Entry 7R11 (electron microscopy, 3.50 A resolution); this record covers chains D and A.

[Chain D]
Protein: Angiotensin-converting enzyme 2
Organism: Homo sapiens
Notes: EC 3.4.17.23, 3.4.17.-
UniProtKB: Q9BYF1 (ACE2_HUMAN); numbering as in UniProt (aligned over 19-613)
Chain sequence (654 residues; each row starts with the number of its first residue; numbers below 1 keep their minus sign (Met-1 is residue -1)):
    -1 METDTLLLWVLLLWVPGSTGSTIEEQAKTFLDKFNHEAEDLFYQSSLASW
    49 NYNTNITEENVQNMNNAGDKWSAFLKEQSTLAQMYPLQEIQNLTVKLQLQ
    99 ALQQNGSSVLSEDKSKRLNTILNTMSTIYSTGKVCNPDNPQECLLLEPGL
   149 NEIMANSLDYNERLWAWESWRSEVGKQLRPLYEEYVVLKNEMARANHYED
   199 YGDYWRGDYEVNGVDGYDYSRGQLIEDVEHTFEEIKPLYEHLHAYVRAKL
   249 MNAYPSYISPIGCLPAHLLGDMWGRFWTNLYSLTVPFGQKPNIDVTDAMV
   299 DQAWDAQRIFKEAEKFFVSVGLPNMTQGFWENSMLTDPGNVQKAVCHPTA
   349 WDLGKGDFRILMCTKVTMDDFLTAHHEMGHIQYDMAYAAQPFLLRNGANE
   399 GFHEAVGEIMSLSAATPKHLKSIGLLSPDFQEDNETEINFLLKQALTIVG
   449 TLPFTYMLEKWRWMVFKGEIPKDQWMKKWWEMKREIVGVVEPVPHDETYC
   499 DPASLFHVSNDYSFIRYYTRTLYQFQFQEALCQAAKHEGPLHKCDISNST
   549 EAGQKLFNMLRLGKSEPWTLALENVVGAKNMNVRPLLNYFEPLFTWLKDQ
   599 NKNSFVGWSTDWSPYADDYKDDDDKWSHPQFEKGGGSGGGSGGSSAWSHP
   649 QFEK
Unresolved in the structure: -1 to 19, 134-140, 614-652
Disulfides: Cys133-Cys141, Cys344-Cys361, Cys530-Cys542
Covalent attachments: N-acetylglucosamine (NAG) linked to Asn53, Asn90, Asn103, Asn432, Asn546
Construct notes: initiating methionine (-1); expression tag (0-18, 614-652)
Ion coordination: Zn2+ near His374 (its only coordinating residue here)
Swiss-Prot annotation at these positions:
  - region (Interaction with SARS-CoV spike glycoprotein): Asp30 to Tyr41, Met82 to Pro84, Lys353 to Arg357
  - active site: Glu375 (Proton acceptor), His505 (Proton donor)
  - binding site (chloride): Arg169, Trp477, Lys481
  - binding site (substrate): Arg273, His345, Pro346, Tyr515
  - binding site (Zn(2+)): His374, His378, Glu402
  - glycosylation (N-linked (GlcNAc...) asparagine): Asn53, Asn90, Asn103, Asn322, Asn432, Asn546
  - mutagenesis: Ser19 (S19P: Increases slightly the interaction with RBD domain of SARS-CoV-2 spike protein), Gln24 to Lys26 (Slightly inhibits interaction with SARS-CoV spike glycoprotein), Gln24 (Q24T: Increases slightly the interaction with RBD domain of SARS-CoV-2 spike protein), Ala25 (A25V: Increases slightly the interaction with RBD domain of SARS-CoV-2 spike protein), Thr27 (T27Y: Increases slightly the interaction with RBD domain of SARS-CoV-2 spike protein. In sACE2.v2.2; increases interaction with RBD domain of SARS-CoV-2 spike protein ...), Leu29 (L29F: Increases slightly the interaction with RBD domain of SARS-CoV-2 spike protein), Lys31 (K31D: Abolishes interaction with SARS-CoV spike glycoprotein; K31Y: Increases slightly the interaction with RBD domain of SARS-CoV-2 spike protein), Asn33 (N33D: Increases slightly the interaction with RBD domain of SARS-CoV-2 spike protein), His34 (H34A: Increases slightly the interaction with RBD domain of SARS-CoV-2 spike protein), Glu37 (E37A: No effect on interaction with SARS-CoV spike glycoprotein), Asp38 (D38A: No effect on interaction with SARS-CoV spike glycoprotein), Leu39 (L39R: Increases slightly the interaction with RBD domain of SARS-CoV-2 spike protein), 48 further mutagenesis entries in UniProt

[Chain A]
Protein: Spike glycoprotein
Organism: Severe acute respiratory syndrome coronavirus 2
UniProtKB: P0DTC2 (SPIKE_SARS2); aligned to UniProt positions 1-1205 over residues 4-1208 (the alignment contains insertions or deletions, so no single offset holds)
Chain sequence (1284 residues; row label = number of the first residue in the row; numbers below 1 keep their minus sign (Met-27 is residue -27)):
   -27 MGILPSPGMPALLSLVSLLSVLLMGCVAETGMFVFLVLLPLVSSQCVNFT
    23 TRTQLPPAYTNSFTRGVYYPDKVFRSSVLHSTQDLFLPFFSNVTWFHAIH
    73 VSGTNGTKRFANPVLPFNDGVYFASTEKSNIIRGWIFGTTLDSKTQSLLI
   123 VNNATNVVIKVCEFQFCNDPFLGVYYHKNNKSWMESEFRVYSSANNCTFE
   173 YVSQPFLMDLEGKQGNFKNLREFVFKNIDGYFKIYSKHTPINLVRGLPQG
   223 FSALEPLVDLPIGINITRFQTLHISYLTPGDSSSGWTAGAAAYYVGYLQP
   273 RTFLLKYNENGTITDAVDCALDPLSETKCTLKSFTVEKGIYQTSNFRVQP
   323 TESIVRFPNITNLCPFGEVFNATRFASVYAWNRKRISNCVADYSVLYNSA
   373 SFSTFKCYGVSPTKLNDLCFTNVYADSFVIRGDEVRQIAPGQTGNIADYN
   423 YKLPDDFTGCVIAWNSNNLDSKVGGNYNYLYRLFRKSNLKPFERDISTEI
   473 YQAGSTPCNGVKGFNCYFPLQSYGFQPTYGVGYQPYRVVVLSFELLHAPA
   523 TVCGPKKSTNLVKNKCVNFNFNGLTGTGVLTESNKKFLPFQQFGRDIADT
   573 TDAVRDPQTLEILDITPCSFGGVSVITPGTNTSNQVAVLYQGVNCTEVPV
   623 AIHADQLTPTWRVYSTGSNVFQTRAGCLIGAEHVNNSYECDIPIGAGICA
   673 SYQTQTNSPSRASSVASQSIIAYTMSLGVENSVAYSNNSIAIPTNFTISV
   723 TTEILPVSMTKTSVDCTMYICGDSTECSNLLLQYGSFCTQLNRALTGIAV
   773 EQDKNTQEVFAQVKQIYKTPPIKDFGGFNFSQILPDPSKPSKRSFIEDLL
   823 FNKVTLADAGFIKQYGDCLGDIAARDLICAQKFNGLTVLPPLLTDEMIAQ
   873 YTSALLAGTITSGWTFGAGAALQIPFAMQMAYRFNGIGVTQNVLYENQKL
   923 IANQFNSAIGKIQDSLSSTASALGKLQDVVNQNAQALNTLVKQLSSNFGA
   973 ISSVLNDILSRLDPPEAEVQIDRLITGRLQSLQTYVTQQLIRAAEIRASA
  1023 NLAATKMSECVLGQSKRVDFCGKGYHLMSFPQSAPHGVVFLHVTYVPAQE
  1073 KNFTTAPAICHDGKAHFPREGVFVSNGTHWFVTQRNFYEPQIITTDNTFV
  1123 SGNCDVVIGIVNNTVYDPLQPELDSFKEELDKYFKNHTSPDVDLGDISGI
  1173 NASVVNIQKEIDRLNEVAKNLNESLIDLQELGKYEQSGRENLYFQGGGGS
  1223 GYIPEAPRDGQAYVRKDGEWVLLSTFLGHHHHHH
Unresolved in the structure: -27 to 322, 556-573, 591-1256
Disulfides: Cys336-Cys361, Cys379-Cys432, Cys391-Cys525, Cys480-Cys488, Cys538-Cys590
Covalent attachments: N-acetylglucosamine (NAG) linked to Asn331, Asn343
Construct notes: initiating methionine (-27); expression tag (-26 to 3, 1209-1256); variant Phe21 (Leu18 in P0DTC2), Ala83 (Asp80 in P0DTC2), Gly218 (Asp215 in P0DTC2), Ile246 (Arg in P0DTC2), Asn417 (Lys in P0DTC2), Lys484 (Glu in P0DTC2), Tyr501 (Asn in P0DTC2), Gly614 (Asp in P0DTC2), Ser682 (Arg in P0DTC2), Ser685 (Arg in P0DTC2), Val701 (Ala in P0DTC2); engineered mutation Pro986 (Lys in P0DTC2), Pro987 (Val in P0DTC2)
Swiss-Prot annotation at these positions:
  - glycosylation (N-linked (GlcNAc...) asparagine): Asn20 (complex), Asn64 (hybrid), Asn77 (complex), Asn125 (hybrid), Asn152 (complex), Asn168 (complex), Asn237 (high mannose), Asn334 (complex), Asn606 (hybrid)

[Chain D / chain A interface]
Pairs across the interface (29):
  Gln24(D) with Ala475(A); Gly476(A); Asn487(A)
  Thr27(D) with Phe456(A); Tyr489(A)
  Phe28(D) with Tyr489(A)
  Asp30(D) with Leu455(A)
  Lys31(D) with Lys484(A); Tyr489(A)
  His34(D) with Tyr453(A), hydrogen bond; Gln493(A), hydrogen bond; Ser494(A)
  Glu35(D) with Gln493(A)
  Asp38(D) with Tyr449(A)
  Tyr41(D) with Gln498(A); Thr500(A); Tyr501(A)
  Gln42(D) with Tyr449(A), hydrogen bond
  Leu45(D) with Gln498(A)
  Tyr83(D) with Phe486(A), hydrophobic; Asn487(A), hydrogen bond; Tyr489(A)
  Asn330(D) with Thr500(A)
  Lys353(D) with Tyr501(A), hydrogen bond; Gly502(A), hydrogen bond (backbone-backbone); Tyr505(A)
  Gly354(D) with Gly502(A)
  Asp355(D) with Thr500(A)
  Arg357(D) with Thr500(A), hydrogen bond
Other interface residues (no listed pair), chain D (19 interface residues in all): Leu79, Met82
Other interface residues (no listed pair), chain A (18 interface residues in all): Gly446
Interface features reported in the paper:
  - specific contacts: Lys353(D)-Tyr501(A) (hydrogen bond), Tyr501(A)-Tyr41(D) (hydrophobic contact)

[In short]
19 residues of chain D face 18 of chain A across their interface; the contacts include 7 hydrogen bonds. Among
the polar pairs are His34(D)-Tyr453(A), His34(D)-Gln493(A) and Gln42(D)-Tyr449(A). The paper describes a
hydrogen bond between Lys353(D) and Tyr501(A); a hydrophobic contact between Tyr501(A) and Tyr41(D).
Chain D is Angiotensin-converting enzyme 2 (Homo sapiens) and chain A is Spike glycoprotein (Severe acute
respiratory syndrome coronavirus 2); the structure, Dissociated S1 domain of Beta Variant SARS-CoV-2 Spike
bound to ACE2 (Non-Uniform Refinement), was determined by electron microscopy together with 7R0Z, 7R10, 7R12
and 7R1A from the same study.
